Entry 6BS2 (X-ray diffraction, 2.65 A resolution); this record covers chains D and E of the 6 polymer chains in the assembly.

== Chain D ==
Name: Tubulin beta-2B chain
Organism: Sus scrofa
Reference sequence: A0A287AGU7 (A0A287AGU7_PIG); numbering as in UniProt (aligned over 1-445)
Amino-acid sequence (445 residues; each row starts with the number of its first residue):
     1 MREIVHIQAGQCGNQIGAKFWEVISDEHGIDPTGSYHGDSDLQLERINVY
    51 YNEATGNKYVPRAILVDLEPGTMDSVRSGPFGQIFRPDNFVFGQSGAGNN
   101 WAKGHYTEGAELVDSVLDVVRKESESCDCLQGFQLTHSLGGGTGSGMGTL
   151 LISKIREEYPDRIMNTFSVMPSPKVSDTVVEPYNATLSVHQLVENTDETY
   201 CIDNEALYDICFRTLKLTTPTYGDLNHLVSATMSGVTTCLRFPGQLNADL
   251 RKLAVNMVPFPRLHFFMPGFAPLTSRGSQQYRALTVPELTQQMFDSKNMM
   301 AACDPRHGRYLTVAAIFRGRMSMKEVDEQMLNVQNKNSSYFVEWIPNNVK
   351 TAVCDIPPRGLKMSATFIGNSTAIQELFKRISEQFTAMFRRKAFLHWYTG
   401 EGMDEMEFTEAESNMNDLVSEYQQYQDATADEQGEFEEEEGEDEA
Unresolved in the structure: 274-283, 432-445
Small-molecule neighbours:
  - E9Y (1-(3,6-dimethyl[1,2]oxazolo[5,4-d]pyrimidin-4-yl)-6-methoxy-1,2,3,4-tetrahydroquinoline): Val-236, Cys-239, Leu-240, Leu-246, Ala-248, Lys-252, Leu-253, Asn-256, Met-257, Thr-312, Val-313, Ala-314, Ala-315, Ile-316, Asn-348, Lys-350, Thr-351, Ala-352
  - GDP (guanosine-5'-diphosphate): Gly-10, Gln-11, Cys-12, Gln-15, Ile-16, Asp-67, Ala-97, Asn-99, Ser-138, Gly-140, Gly-141, Gly-142, Thr-143, Gly-144, Val-169, Pro-171, Val-175, Ser-176, Glu-181, Asn-204, Leu-207, Tyr-222, Leu-225, Asn-226
Reported in the primary citation:
  - binding site for E9Y: Val-236, Cys-239, Leu-246, Asn-256, Met-257, Ala-314, Lys-350

== Chain E ==
Name: Stathmin-4
Organism: Rattus norvegicus
Reference sequence: P63043 (STMN4_RAT), isoform P63043-3; residues 5-145 here correspond to UniProt positions 76-216 (UniProt number = residue number + 71)
Amino-acid sequence (143 residues; row label = number of the first residue in the row):
     3 MADMEVIELNKCTSGQSFEVILKPPSFDGVPEFNASLPRRRDPSLEEIQK
    53 KLEAAEERRKYQEAELLKHLAEKREHEREVIQKAIEENNNFIKMAKEKLA
   103 QKMESNKENREAHLAAMLERLQEKDKHAEEVRKNKELKEEASR
Unresolved in the structure: 3-5, 29-43, 142-145
Construct notes: expression tag (3-4)
Swiss-Prot annotation at these positions:
  - modified residue: Ser-19 (Phosphoserine)

== Interface between chain D and chain E ==
Pairs across the interface (27):
  His-105(D) / Lys-126(E)
  Tyr-106(D) / His-129(E)  hydrogen bond
  Tyr-106(D) / Ala-130(E)  hydrophobic
  Tyr-106(D) / Val-133(E)  hydrophobic
  Tyr-106(D) / Arg-134(E)  hydrogen bond (backbone-side chain)
  Thr-107(D) / Lys-137(E)
  Ala-110(D) / Arg-134(E)
  Ser-153(D) / Leu-123(E)
  Ser-153(D) / Lys-126(E)  hydrogen bond
  Lys-154(D) / Asp-127(E)  salt bridge
  Arg-156(D) / Leu-123(E)
  Glu-157(D) / Leu-120(E)
  Glu-157(D) / Leu-123(E)
  Glu-157(D) / Gln-124(E)
  Glu-157(D) / Asp-127(E)
  Pro-160(D) / Leu-116(E)  hydrophobic
  Pro-160(D) / Met-119(E)  hydrophobic
  Gln-191(D) / Lys-126(E)  hydrogen bond
  Asn-195(D) / Leu-123(E)
  Gly-400(D) / Lys-137(E)
  Glu-401(D) / Val-133(E)
  Glu-401(D) / Lys-137(E)  salt bridge
  Gly-402(D) / Val-133(E)
  Gly-402(D) / Asn-136(E)
  Gly-402(D) / Lys-137(E)
  Met-403(D) / Val-133(E)
  Glu-407(D) / His-129(E)  salt bridge
Also at the interface, not in a pair above, chain D (17 interface residues in all): Asp-161
Also at the interface, not in a pair above, chain E (14 interface residues in all): Arg-112

== In short ==
17 residues of chain D face 14 of chain E across their interface, with 4 hydrogen bonds and 3 salt bridges.
Among the polar pairs are Lys-154(D)/Asp-127(E), Glu-401(D)/Lys-137(E) and Glu-407(D)/His-129(E). Bound to
chain D: GDP and compound E9Y. The paper reports a binding site for E9Y at Val-236(D), Cys-239(D) and
Leu-246(D) among others.
Chain D is Tubulin beta-2B chain (Sus scrofa) and chain E is Stathmin-4 (Rattus norvegicus); the structure,
Tubulin-RB3_SLD-TTL in complex with heterocyclic pyrimidine compound 8b, was determined by X-ray diffraction
(same publication as 6BR1, 6BRF and 6BRY).
